PDB entry 8E4J | X-ray diffraction, 1.90 A resolution | chains A and B

# Chain A (and B)
Molecule: Replicase polyprotein 1ab
Source organism: Severe acute respiratory syndrome coronavirus 2
Notes: chain B of this document is another copy of the same molecule, construct and numbering; everything in this record applies to it too
Reference sequence: P0DTD1 (R1AB_SARS2); residues -5 to 306 here correspond to UniProt positions 3258-3569 (UniProt number = residue number + 3263)
Amino-acid sequence (314 residues; numbered -7 to 306; the number before each row is that of its first residue; numbers below 1 keep their minus sign (Ser-7 is residue -7)):
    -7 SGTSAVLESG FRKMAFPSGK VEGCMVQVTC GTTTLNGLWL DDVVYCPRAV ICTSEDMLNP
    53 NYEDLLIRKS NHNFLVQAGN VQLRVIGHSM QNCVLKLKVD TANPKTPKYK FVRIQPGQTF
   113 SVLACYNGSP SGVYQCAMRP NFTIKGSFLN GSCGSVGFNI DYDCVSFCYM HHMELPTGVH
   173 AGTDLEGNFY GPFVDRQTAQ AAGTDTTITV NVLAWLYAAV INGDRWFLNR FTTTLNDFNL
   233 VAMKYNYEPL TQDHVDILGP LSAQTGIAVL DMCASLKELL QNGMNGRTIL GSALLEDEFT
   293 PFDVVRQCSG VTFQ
Not modelled in the structure: -7 to 2, 302-306
Construct notes: expression tag (-7 to -6); engineered mutation Glu0 (Gln3263 in P0DTD1), Ala41 (His3304 in P0DTD1)
Swiss-Prot annotation at these positions:
  - active site: Cys145 (Nucleophile)
  - site: Gln306 (Cleavage)
  - cross-link (Glycyl lysine isopeptide (Lys-Gly)): Lys5 (interchain with G-Cter in ubiquitin), Lys90 (interchain with G-Cter in ubiquitin)
From the paper describing this entry:
  - catalytic residues: Cys145 (citing earlier work)
  - mutagenesis - H41A (9-fold): decreased binding to GC373
  - mutagenesis - H41A, E290A/R298A: unchanged stability
  - mutagenesis - H41A: decreased catalytic activity
  - mutagenesis - C145A (Tm change 6.8 degC): increased stability
  - conformationally variable residues (domain motion, order/disorder transition, side-chain flip): Ser1, Gly2, Leu141, Glu166, Ala285, Gly302 to Gln306
  - contacts within the chain: Leu141-Glu166 (hydrophobic contact), His163-Glu166 (hydrogen bond)
  - self-association interface (contacts with another copy of this molecule); pairs are residue here / residue on that copy: Arg4-Glu290 (hydrogen bond)

# Chain A / chain B interface
Pairs across the interface (48; chain A residue first):
  Arg4(A) - Tyr126(B)
  Arg4(A) - Gln127(B)  hydrogen bond (side chain-backbone)
  Arg4(A) - Cys128(B)
  Arg4(A) - Lys137(B)  hydrogen bond (side chain-backbone)
  Arg4(A) - Gly138(B)
  Arg4(A) - Glu290(B)  salt bridge
  Lys5(A) - Tyr126(B)
  Met6(A) - Ser123(B)
  Met6(A) - Gly124(B)
  Met6(A) - Val125(B)
  Met6(A) - Tyr126(B)  hydrophobic
  Met6(A) - Ser139(B)
  Ala7(A) - Gly124(B)
  Ala7(A) - Val125(B)  hydrogen bond (backbone-backbone)
  Phe8(A) - Val125(B)
  Pro9(A) - Ser10(B)
  Pro9(A) - Glu14(B)
  Pro9(A) - Pro122(B)  hydrophobic
  Pro9(A) - Ser123(B)
  Pro9(A) - Gly124(B)
  Pro9(A) - Val125(B)  hydrophobic
  Ser10(A) - Pro9(B)
  Ser10(A) - Ser10(B)  hydrogen bond (backbone-side chain)
  Ser10(A) - Glu14(B)  hydrogen bond (backbone-side chain)
  Gly11(A) - Gly11(B)
  Gly11(A) - Glu14(B)  hydrogen bond (backbone-side chain)
  Glu14(A) - Pro9(B)
  Glu14(A) - Ser10(B)  hydrogen bond (side chain-backbone)
  Glu14(A) - Gly11(B)  hydrogen bond (side chain-backbone)
  Pro122(A) - Pro9(B)
  Ser123(A) - Pro9(B)
  Gly124(A) - Met6(B)
  Gly124(A) - Ala7(B)
  Gly124(A) - Pro9(B)
  Val125(A) - Met6(B)
  Val125(A) - Ala7(B)  hydrogen bond (backbone-backbone)
  Val125(A) - Phe8(B)
  Tyr126(A) - Arg4(B)
  Tyr126(A) - Met6(B)  hydrophobic
  Gln127(A) - Arg4(B)  hydrogen bond (backbone-side chain)
  Cys128(A) - Arg4(B)
  Lys137(A) - Arg4(B)  hydrogen bond (backbone-side chain)
  Gly138(A) - Arg4(B)
  Ser139(A) - Met6(B)  hydrogen bond
  Leu141(A) - Gln299(B)
  Leu141(A) - Ser301(B)
  Glu290(A) - Arg4(B)  salt bridge
  Gln299(A) - Ser139(B)  hydrogen bond
Also at the interface, not in a pair above, chain A (27 interface residues in all): Lys12, Leu115, Thr280, Gly283, Ala285
Also at the interface, not in a pair above, chain B (27 interface residues in all): Lys5, Lys12, Leu115, Ala129, Leu286, Arg298

# In short
Chain A and chain B each contribute 27 residues to their interface, with 13 hydrogen bonds and 2 salt bridges.
Among the polar pairs are Arg4(A)-Glu290(B), Arg4(A)-Gln127(B) and Arg4(A)-Lys137(B). From the paper: the
catalytic residue Cys145(A); H41A of chain A reduces binding to GC373; 3 substitutions were tested in all.
Both chains are Replicase polyprotein 1ab (Severe acute respiratory syndrome coronavirus 2). Entry 8E4J
(Room-temperature X-ray structure of SARS-CoV-2 main protease H41A miniprecursor mutant) was determined by
X-ray diffraction, deposited together with 8E4R.
